PDB entry 2H5J | X-ray diffraction, 2.00 A resolution | chains A and B of the 6 polymer chains in the assembly

# Chain A
Protein: caspase-3, p17 subunit
From: Homo sapiens
Notes: EC 3.4.22.-
UniProtKB: P42574 (CASP3_HUMAN); residues 29-174 here = UniProt positions 29-174
Sequence (146 residues; numbered 29 to 174; the number before each row is that of its first residue):
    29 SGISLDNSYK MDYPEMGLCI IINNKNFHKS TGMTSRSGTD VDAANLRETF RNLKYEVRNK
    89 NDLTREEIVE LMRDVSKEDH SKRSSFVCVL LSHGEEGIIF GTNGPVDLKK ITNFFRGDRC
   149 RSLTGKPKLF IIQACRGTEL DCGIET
Disordered / not traced: 29-33
UniProt features mapped onto this chain:
  - active site: His121, Cys163
  - modified residue: Cys163 (S-nitrosocysteine)

# Chain B
Protein: caspase-3, p12 subunit
From: Homo sapiens
Notes: EC 3.4.22.-
UniProtKB: P42574 (CASP3_HUMAN); numbering as in UniProt (aligned over 184-277)
Sequence (95 residues; each row starts with the number of its first residue):
   184 CHKIPVEADF LYAYSTAPGY YSWRNSKDGS WFIQSLCAML KQYADKLEFM HILTRVNRKV
   244 ATEFESFSFD ATFHAKKQIP CIVSMLTKEL YFYHH
Sequence notes: expression tag (278)
UniProt features mapped onto this chain:
  - modified residue: Arg207 (Microbial infection: ADP-riboxanated arginine)

# Chain A / chain B interface
Contacting residue pairs (104):
  Asp34(A) with Lys271(B), salt bridge
  Asn35(A) with Lys271(B); Glu272(B), hydrogen bond (backbone-backbone)
  Ser36(A) with Lys271(B); Glu272(B); Tyr274(B)
  Tyr37(A) with Asp192(B), hydrogen bond; Leu269(B); Thr270(B), hydrogen bond (side chain-backbone); Lys271(B); Glu272(B), hydrogen bond (backbone-backbone)
  Met39(A) with Leu273(B), hydrophobic; Tyr274(B); His277(B), hydrogen bond (backbone-side chain)
  Met44(A) with Phe275(B); His277(B)
  Arg64(A) with Arg207(B)
  Ser65(A) with Arg207(B), hydrogen bond (backbone-side chain); Ser209(B)
  Gly66(A) with Asn208(B); Ser209(B); Gly212(B)
  Val69(A) with Lys210(B); Asp211(B)
  Asp70(A) with Gly212(B); Ser213(B), hydrogen bond; Ile216(B)
  Asn73(A) with Cys220(B)
  Leu74(A) with Ile216(B), hydrophobic; Cys220(B)
  Thr77(A) with Cys220(B); Leu223(B)
  Phe78(A) with Leu223(B), hydrophobic
  Leu81(A) with Leu223(B), hydrophobic; Ala227(B), hydrophobic
  Tyr83(A) with Phe275(B)
  Glu124(A) with Pro201(B); Gly202(B), hydrogen bond (side chain-backbone)
  Lys137(A) with Glu190(B), salt bridge
  Thr140(A) with Phe193(B); Tyr195(B)
  Phe143(A) with Phe193(B)
  Arg144(A) with Val189(B); Phe193(B)
  Gly145(A) with Val189(B), hydrogen bond (backbone-backbone)
  Asp146(A) with Val189(B)
  Thr152(A) with Ile187(B)
  Gly153(A) with Ile187(B); Asp192(B)
  Lys154(A) with Asp192(B)
  Pro155(A) with Asp192(B)
  Lys156(A) with Asp192(B), hydrogen bond (backbone-backbone); Phe193(B); Leu194(B), hydrogen bond (backbone-backbone)
  Leu157(A) with Leu194(B); Phe232(B), hydrophobic; Leu273(B), hydrophobic; Phe275(B), hydrophobic
  Phe158(A) with Phe193(B), hydrophobic; Leu194(B), hydrogen bond (backbone-backbone); Tyr195(B); Ala196(B), hydrogen bond (backbone-backbone)
  Ile159(A) with Ala196(B); Phe215(B), hydrophobic; Leu219(B), hydrophobic
  Ile160(A) with Ala196(B), hydrogen bond (backbone-backbone); Tyr197(B), hydrophobic; Ser198(B), hydrogen bond (backbone-backbone)
  Gln161(A) with Ser198(B); Ser205(B), hydrogen bond; Ser213(B), hydrogen bond; Phe215(B); Ile216(B)
  Ala162(A) with Ser198(B); Ser205(B)
  Cys163(A) with Tyr203(B); Tyr204(B), hydrophobic; Ser205(B), hydrogen bond (side chain-backbone)
  Arg164(A) with Tyr197(B); Thr199(B), hydrogen bond (side chain-backbone); Ala200(B); Pro201(B); Gly202(B), hydrogen bond (backbone-backbone); Tyr203(B), hydrogen bond (backbone-backbone); Cys264(B)
  Gly165(A) with Gly202(B); Tyr203(B); Tyr204(B), hydrogen bond (backbone-backbone)
  Thr166(A) with Gly202(B), hydrogen bond (backbone-backbone); Tyr204(B)
  Glu167(A) with Gly202(B), hydrogen bond (backbone-backbone); Tyr203(B), hydrogen bond; Tyr204(B), hydrogen bond (backbone-backbone)
  Leu168(A) with Tyr203(B); Tyr204(B), hydrophobic; Trp206(B), hydrophobic; Thr255(B); Lys259(B)
  Asp169(A) with Tyr203(B); Lys259(B); Lys260(B), hydrogen bond (backbone-backbone)
  Cys170(A) with Ala258(B); Lys259(B)
  Gly171(A) with Lys260(B)
Also at the interface, not in a pair above, chain A (50 interface residues in all): Asp40, Ser63, Thr67, Leu119, Leu136, Asn141
Also at the interface, not in a pair above, chain B (49 interface residues in all): Ala191, Gln217, Phe256, Tyr276

# In short
Chain A and chain B form an interface of 50 and 49 residues respectively; the contacts include 27 hydrogen
bonds and 2 salt bridges. Among the polar pairs are Asp34(A)-Lys271(B), Lys137(A)-Glu190(B) and
Tyr37(A)-Asp192(B). UniProt lists active-site residues His121(A) and Cys163(A) on chain A.
Chain A is caspase-3, p17 subunit and chain B is caspase-3, p12 subunit, both from Homo sapiens; the
structure, Crystal strusture of caspase-3 with inhibitor Ac-DMQD-Cho, was determined by X-ray diffraction
together with 2H5I and 2H65 from the same study.
